Entry 8GXX (electron microscopy, 3.00 A resolution); this record covers chains D and G of the 12 polymer chains in the assembly.

[Chain D]
Protein: V-type ATP synthase beta chain
Organism: Thermus thermophilus HB8
UniProtKB: Q56404 (VATB_THET8); residue numbers follow UniProt; this construct covers 1-478
Chain sequence (478 residues; each row starts with the number of its first residue):
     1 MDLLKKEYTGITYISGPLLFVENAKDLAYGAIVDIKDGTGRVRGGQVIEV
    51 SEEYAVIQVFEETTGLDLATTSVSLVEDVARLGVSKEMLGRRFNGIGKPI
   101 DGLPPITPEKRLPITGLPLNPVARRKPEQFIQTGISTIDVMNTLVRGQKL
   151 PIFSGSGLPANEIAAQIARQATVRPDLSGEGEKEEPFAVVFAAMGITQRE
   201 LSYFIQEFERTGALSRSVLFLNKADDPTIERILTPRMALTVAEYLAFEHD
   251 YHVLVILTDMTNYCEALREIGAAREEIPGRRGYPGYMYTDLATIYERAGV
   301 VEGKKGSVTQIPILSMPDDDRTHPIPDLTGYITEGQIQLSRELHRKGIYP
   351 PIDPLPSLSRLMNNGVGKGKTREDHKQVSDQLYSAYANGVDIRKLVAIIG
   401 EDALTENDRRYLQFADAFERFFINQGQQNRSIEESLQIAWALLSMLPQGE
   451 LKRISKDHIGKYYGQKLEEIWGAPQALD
Unresolved in the structure: 1-4, 475-478
From the paper describing this entry:
  - binding site for the ligand ATP: Arg-360

[Chain G]
Protein: V-type ATP synthase subunit D
Organism: Thermus thermophilus HB8
UniProtKB: O87880 (VATD_THET8); residues 1-223 here = UniProt positions 1-223
Chain sequence (223 residues; each row starts with the number of its first residue):
     1 MSQVSPTRMNLLQRRGQLRLAQKGVDLLKKKRDALVAEFFGLVREAMEAR
    51 KALDQAAKEAYAALLLAQAFDGPEVVAGAALGVPPLEGVEAEVENVWGSK
   101 VPRLKATFPDGALLSPVGTPAYTLEASRAFRRYAEALIRVANTETRLKKI
   151 GEEIKKTTRRVNALEQVVIPGIRAQIRFIQQVLEQREREDTFRLKRIKGK
   201 IEAREAEEEGGRPNPQVEIGAGL
Unresolved in the structure: 1-3, 210-223

[How chain D and chain G interact]
Contacting residue pairs (16; chain D residue first):
  Glu-275(D) / Lys-198(G)  hydrogen bond (backbone-side chain)
  Glu-275(D) / Ile-201(G)
  Ile-277(D) / Leu-194(G)  hydrophobic
  Pro-278(D) / Leu-194(G)
  Arg-281(D) / Arg-8(G)
  Arg-281(D) / Glu-187(G)
  Asp-318(D) / Leu-12(G)
  Asp-320(D) / Leu-12(G)
  Asp-391(D) / Lys-30(G)  salt bridge
  Lys-394(D) / Lys-23(G)
  Leu-395(D) / Leu-27(G)  hydrophobic
  Ile-398(D) / Leu-27(G)  hydrophobic
  Ile-398(D) / Lys-31(G)
  Ile-399(D) / Lys-31(G)
  Ile-399(D) / Ala-34(G)  hydrophobic
  Ile-399(D) / Trp-97(G)  hydrophobic
Other interface residues (no listed pair), chain D (13 interface residues in all): Tyr-54, Glu-276
Other interface residues (no listed pair), chain G (15 interface residues in all): Thr-191, Lys-195, Glu-205

[Overview]
The interface between chain D and chain G involves 13 residues on one side and 15 on the other; the contacts
include 1 hydrogen bond and 1 salt bridge. Polar pairs include Asp-391(D)/Lys-30(G) and Glu-275(D)/Lys-198(G).
The paper reports a binding site for the ligand ATP at Arg-360(D).
Here chain D is V-type ATP synthase beta chain and chain G is V-type ATP synthase subunit D, both from Thermus
thermophilus HB8. Entry 8GXX (3 nucleotide-bound V1EG of V/A-ATPase from Thermus thermophilus) was determined
by electron microscopy (same publication as 8GXU, 8GXW, 8GXY and 8GXZ).
